Entry 4BGY (X-ray diffraction, 2.68 A resolution); this record covers chains A and B.

Chain A:
Molecule: Hemagglutinin
Organism: Influenza virus
Notes: fragment: ha1 of trypsin released ectodomain, residues 17-340
Reference sequence: Q6DQ34 (Q6DQ34_9INFA); residues 1-326 here correspond to UniProt positions 17-342 (UniProt number = residue number + 16)
Sequence (326 residues; each row starts with the number of its first residue):
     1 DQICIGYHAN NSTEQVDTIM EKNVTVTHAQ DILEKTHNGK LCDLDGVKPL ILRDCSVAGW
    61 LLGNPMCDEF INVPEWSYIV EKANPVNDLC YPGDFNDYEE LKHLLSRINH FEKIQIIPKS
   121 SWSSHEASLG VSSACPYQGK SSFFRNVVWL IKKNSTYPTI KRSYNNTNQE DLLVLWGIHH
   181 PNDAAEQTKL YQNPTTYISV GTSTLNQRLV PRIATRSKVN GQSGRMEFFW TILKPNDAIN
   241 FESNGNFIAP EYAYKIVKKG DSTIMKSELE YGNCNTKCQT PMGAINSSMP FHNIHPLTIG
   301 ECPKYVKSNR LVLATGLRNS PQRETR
Not modelled in the structure: 322-326
Construct notes: conflict T325 (Arg341 in Q6DQ34)
Disulfide bonds: C42-C274, C55-C67, C90-C135, C278-C302
Covalent attachments: N-acetylglucosamine (NAG) linked to N23, N165

Chain B:
Molecule: Hemagglutinin
Organism: Influenza virus
Notes: fragment: ha2 of trypsin released ectodomain, residues 347-512
Reference sequence: Q6DQ34 (Q6DQ34_9INFA); residues 1-166 here correspond to UniProt positions 347-512 (UniProt number = residue number + 346)
Sequence (166 residues; row label = number of the first residue in the row):
     1 GLFGAIAGFI EGGWQGMVDG WYGYHHSNEQ GSGYAADKES TQKAIDGVTN KVNSIIDKMN
    61 TQFEAVGREF NNLERRIENL NKKMEDGFLD VWTYNAELLV LMENERTLDF HDSNVKNLYD
   121 KVRLQLRDNA KELGNGCFEF YHKCDNECME SVRNGTYDYP QYSEEA
Not modelled in the structure: 163-166
Disulfide bonds: C144-C148
Covalent attachments: N-acetylglucosamine (NAG) linked to N154

Chain A / chain B interface:
Disulfides between the chains: C4(A)-C137(B)
Contacting residue pairs - 109 pairs, chain A then chain B:
  D1(A) with S27(B); N28(B); E139(B); F140(B), hydrogen bond (backbone-backbone); K143(B); C144(B), hydrogen bond (side chain-backbone)
  Q2(A) with H26(B); S27(B), hydrogen bond (backbone-backbone); L133(B); C137(B), hydrogen bond; F138(B); E139(B); F140(B); M149(B)
  I3(A) with H25(B); C137(B); F138(B), hydrogen bond (backbone-backbone); F140(B)
  C4(A) with W14(B); G23(B); Y24(B); H25(B), hydrogen bond (backbone-backbone); G136(B); C137(B), disulfide
  I5(A) with I10(B); W14(B); G23(B); Y24(B), hydrophobic; L118(B), hydrophobic; Y119(B), hydrophobic; V122(B), hydrophobic; G136(B), hydrogen bond (backbone-backbone)
  G6(A) with W14(B); M17(B); Y22(B); G23(B), hydrogen bond (backbone-backbone)
  Y7(A) with I6(B), hydrophobic; A7(B), hydrogen bond (side chain-backbone); I10(B), hydrophobic; E11(B); G12(B), hydrogen bond (side chain-backbone); G13(B), hydrogen bond (side chain-backbone); W14(B), hydrogen bond (backbone-backbone); M17(B); W21(B); V115(B), hydrophobic
  H8(A) with M17(B), hydrogen bond (side chain-backbone); G20(B); W21(B), hydrogen bond (backbone-backbone)
  A9(A) with G13(B); W14(B), hydrogen bond (backbone-backbone); Q15(B)
  N10(A) with Q15(B), hydrogen bond (backbone-side chain)
  V16(A) with N104(B)
  D17(A) with L101(B); N104(B), hydrogen bond (backbone-side chain)
  T18(A) with L101(B); E105(B); L108(B)
  I19(A) with L101(B), hydrophobic; E105(B)
  M20(A) with E105(B), hydrogen bond (backbone-side chain)
  V26(A) with L108(B), hydrophobic
  T27(A) with W21(B)
  H28(A) with W21(B)
  Q30(A) with V52(B)
  E99(A) with E69(B); F70(B); N71(B)
  K102(A) with E69(B), salt bridge
  K266(A) with E69(B)
  P290(A) with I56(B), hydrophobic
  F291(A) with M59(B), hydrophobic; Q62(B)
  L297(A) with A65(B), hydrophobic; V66(B); G67(B)
  K304(A) with M59(B); N60(B), hydrogen bond (side chain-backbone); Q62(B); E64(B), salt bridge
  Y305(A) with Q62(B), hydrogen bond (backbone-side chain); L89(B), hydrophobic
  V306(A) with Q62(B); T93(B)
  K307(A) with D90(B), salt bridge; T93(B), hydrogen bond (backbone-side chain)
  S308(A) with T93(B); E97(B), hydrogen bond
  L311(A) with E97(B)
  V312(A) with V100(B); N104(B), hydrogen bond (backbone-side chain)
  L313(A) with V52(B), hydrophobic; I55(B), hydrophobic; V100(B), hydrophobic; N104(B)
  A314(A) with N104(B), hydrogen bond (backbone-side chain); T107(B)
  T315(A) with W21(B); V48(B); T107(B); H111(B), hydrogen bond (backbone-side chain)
  G316(A) with W21(B); L108(B); H111(B), hydrogen bond (backbone-side chain)
  L317(A) with W21(B); H111(B)
  S320(A) with G12(B); G13(B), hydrogen bond (side chain-backbone)
Interface residues without a listed pair, chain A (44 interface residues in all): N11, V24, I32, E81, P296, R318
Interface residues without a listed pair, chain B (67 interface residues in all): V18, E29, E85, D86, W92, A96, L98, M102, L126, V152, R153

Summary:
Chain A and chain B form an interface of 44 and 67 residues respectively, with 1 disulfide bond, 27 hydrogen
bonds and 3 salt bridges. Polar contacts include K102(A)-E69(B), K304(A)-E64(B) and K307(A)-D90(B).
N-acetylglucosamine is covalently linked to N23(A) and N165(A).
Chain A is Hemagglutinin and chain B is Hemagglutinin, both from Influenza virus; the structure, H5 (VN1194)
Influenza Virus Haemagglutinin in Complex with Avian Receptor Analogue 3'-SLN, was determined by X-ray
diffraction, deposited together with 4BGW, 4BGX, 4BGZ, 4BH0, 4BH1, 4BH2, 4BH3 and 4BH4.
